PDB entry 6CXC | electron microscopy, 3.90 A resolution | chains A and D of the 12 polymer chains in the assembly

== Chain A (and D) ==
Molecule: Fusion glycoprotein F0, Envelope glycoprotein chimera
Organism: Human respiratory syncytial virus A (strain A2)
Notes: chain D of this document is another copy of the same molecule, construct and numbering; everything in this record applies to it too
Reference sequence: chimeric construct of P03420, M1E1E4: residues 26-526 from P03420 (FUS_HRSVA) positions 26-526 (same numbers); residues 538-567 from M1E1E4 positions 1-30 (UniProt number = residue number - 537)
Sequence (548 residues; row label = number of the first residue in the row):
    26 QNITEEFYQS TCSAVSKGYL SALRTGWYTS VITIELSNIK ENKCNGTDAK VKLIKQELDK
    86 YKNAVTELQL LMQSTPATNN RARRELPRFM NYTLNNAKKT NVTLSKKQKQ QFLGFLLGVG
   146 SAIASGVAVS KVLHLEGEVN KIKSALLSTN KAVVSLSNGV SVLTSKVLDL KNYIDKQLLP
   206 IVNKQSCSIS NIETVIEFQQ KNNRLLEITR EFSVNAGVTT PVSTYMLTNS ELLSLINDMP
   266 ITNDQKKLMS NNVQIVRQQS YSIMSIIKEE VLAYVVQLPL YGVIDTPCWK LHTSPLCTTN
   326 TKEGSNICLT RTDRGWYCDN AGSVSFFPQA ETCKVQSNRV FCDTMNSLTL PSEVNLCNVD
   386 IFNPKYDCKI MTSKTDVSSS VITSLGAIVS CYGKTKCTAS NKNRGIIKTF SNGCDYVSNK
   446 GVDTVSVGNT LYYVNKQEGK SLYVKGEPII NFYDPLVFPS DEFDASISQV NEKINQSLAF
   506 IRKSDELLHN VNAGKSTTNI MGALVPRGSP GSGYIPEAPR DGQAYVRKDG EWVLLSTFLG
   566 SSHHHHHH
Unresolved in the structure: 99-573 (chain D: 26-153, 323-331, 515-573)
Differences from the reference sequence: conflict Ala-102 (Pro in P03420), Gln-133 (Arg in P03420), Gln-135 (Arg in P03420), Gln-136 (Arg in P03420), Val-379 (Ile in P03420), Val-447 (Met in P03420); linker (527-537); expression tag (568-573)
Covalent attachments: N-acetylglucosamine (NAG) linked to Asn-70
Swiss-Prot annotation at these positions:
  - region: Phe-137 to Val-157 (Fusion peptide)
  - site: Arg-109, Glu-110 (Cleavage)
  - glycosylation (N-linked (GlcNAc...) asparagine): Asn-27, Asn-70, Asn-116, Asn-120, Asn-126, Asn-500
From the paper describing this entry:
  - post-translational modification sites: Asn-70, Asn-500

== Chain A / chain D interface ==
Pairs across the interface (46; chain A residue first):
  Thr-50(A) with Leu-456(D), hydrogen bond (side chain-backbone); Tyr-457(D); Tyr-458(D)
  Trp-52(A) with Gln-462(D), hydrogen bond (backbone-backbone)
  Tyr-53(A) with Gln-462(D); Glu-463(D); Gly-464(D)
  Thr-54(A) with Gln-462(D), hydrogen bond (backbone-backbone); Glu-463(D); Gly-464(D), hydrogen bond (backbone-backbone)
  Ser-55(A) with Lys-465(D), hydrogen bond (side chain-backbone)
  Val-56(A) with Lys-465(D), hydrogen bond (backbone-backbone); Ser-466(D); Leu-467(D), hydrogen bond (backbone-backbone)
  Ile-57(A) with Leu-467(D)
  Thr-58(A) with Ser-466(D), hydrogen bond; Leu-467(D), hydrogen bond (backbone-backbone); Tyr-468(D); Val-469(D); Lys-470(D), hydrogen bond (backbone-side chain)
  Ile-59(A) with Val-469(D)
  Glu-60(A) with Val-469(D), hydrogen bond (backbone-backbone); Lys-470(D), salt bridge; Gly-471(D), hydrogen bond (side chain-backbone)
  Ser-62(A) with Gly-471(D); Glu-472(D), hydrogen bond (side chain-backbone); Pro-473(D)
  Asn-63(A) with Pro-473(D); Ile-474(D), hydrogen bond (backbone-backbone)
  Ile-64(A) with Ile-474(D), hydrophobic
  Asn-67(A) with Tyr-478(D)
  Cys-69(A) with Tyr-478(D)
  Val-76(A) with Glu-222(D)
  Lys-77(A) with Gln-225(D)
  Leu-78(A) with Ile-221(D), hydrophobic; Gln-225(D)
  Gln-81(A) with Gln-225(D)
  Glu-82(A) with Gln-225(D)
  Lys-85(A) with Asn-228(D)
  Glu-92(A) with Tyr-250(D)
  Leu-95(A) with Asn-254(D); Val-278(D)
  Leu-96(A) with Gln-279(D); Arg-282(D)
  Gln-98(A) with Asn-276(D), hydrogen bond (side chain-backbone); Val-278(D)
Interface residues without a listed pair, chain A (28 interface residues in all): Gly-51, Lys-65, Ala-89
Interface residues without a listed pair, chain D (33 interface residues in all): Glu-218, Thr-249, Thr-253, Lys-461, Ile-475, Asn-476

== Overview ==
28 residues of chain A and 33 residues of chain D are in contact, with 15 hydrogen bonds and 1 salt bridge.
Polar contacts include Glu-60(A)/Lys-470(D), Thr-50(A)/Leu-456(D) and Ser-55(A)/Lys-465(D).
N-acetylglucosamine is covalently linked to Asn-70(A). The paper reports modification sites Asn-70(A) and
Asn-500(A).
Chain A and chain D are both Fusion glycoprotein F0, Envelope glycoprotein chimera (Human respiratory
syncytial virus A (strain A2)); the structure, 3.9A Cryo-EM structure of murine antibody bound at a novel
epitope of respiratory syncytial virus fusion ..., was determined by electron microscopy.
